6PEE - chains I and J of the 15 polymer chains in the assembly; structure by electron microscopy, 3.42 A resolution.

[Chain I (and J)]
Molecule: Protein InvG
From: Salmonella typhimurium (strain LT2 / SGSC1412 / ATCC 700720)
Notes: chain J of this document is another copy of the same molecule, construct and numbering; everything in this record applies to it too
UniProtKB: P35672 (INVG_SALTY); residues 1-562 here = UniProt positions 1-562
Sequence (562 residues; numbered 1 to 562; the number before each row is that of its first residue):
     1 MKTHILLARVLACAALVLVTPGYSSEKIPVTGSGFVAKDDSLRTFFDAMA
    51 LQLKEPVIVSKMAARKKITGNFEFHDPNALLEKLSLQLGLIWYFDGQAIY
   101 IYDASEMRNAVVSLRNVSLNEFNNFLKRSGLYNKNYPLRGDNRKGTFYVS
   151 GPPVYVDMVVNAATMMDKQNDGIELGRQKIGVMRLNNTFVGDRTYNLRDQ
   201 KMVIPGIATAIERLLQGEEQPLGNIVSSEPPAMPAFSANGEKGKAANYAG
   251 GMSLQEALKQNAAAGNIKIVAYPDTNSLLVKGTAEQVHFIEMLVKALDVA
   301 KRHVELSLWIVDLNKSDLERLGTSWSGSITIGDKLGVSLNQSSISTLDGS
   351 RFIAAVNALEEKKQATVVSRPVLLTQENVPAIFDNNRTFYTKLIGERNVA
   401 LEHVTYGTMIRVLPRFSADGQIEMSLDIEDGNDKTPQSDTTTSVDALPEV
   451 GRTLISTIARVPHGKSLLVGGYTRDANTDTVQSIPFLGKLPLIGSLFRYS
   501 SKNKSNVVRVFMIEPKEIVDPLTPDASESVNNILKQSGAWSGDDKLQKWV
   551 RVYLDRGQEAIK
Unresolved in the structure: 1-174, 224-261, 558-562

[How chain I and chain J interact]
Pairs across the interface - 183 pairs, chain I then chain J:
  Gly176(I) with Pro221(J)
  Gln178(I) with Gln220(J); Pro221(J); Leu222(J)
  Lys179(I) with Phe289(J)
  Ile180(I) with Leu214(J), hydrophobic; Phe289(J); Leu293(J), hydrophobic
  Val182(I) with Leu293(J), hydrophobic; Leu297(J), hydrophobic
  Arg184(I) with Phe416(J)
  Asn186(I) with Arg415(J), hydrogen bond (backbone-side chain); Ser417(J)
  Asn187(I) with Arg415(J)
  Thr188(I) with Arg415(J)
  Phe189(I) with Leu413(J); Arg415(J); Glu423(J)
  Arg193(I) with Ser456(J)
  Thr194(I) with Arg411(J)
  Tyr195(I) with Ser456(J)
  Lys201(I) with Gln200(J)
  Lys268(I) with Arg213(J), hydrogen bond (side chain-backbone); Leu214(J); Gln216(J)
  Val270(I) with Ala210(J); Arg213(J)
  Tyr272(I) with Gly206(J); Ile207(J); Ala210(J), hydrophobic; Leu297(J), hydrophobic
  Pro273(I) with Asn378(J)
  Asp274(I) with Thr188(J); Lys301(J), salt bridge; Asn378(J)
  Thr275(I) with Asn378(J)
  Asn276(I) with Asn378(J); Arg415(J)
  Leu279(I) with Leu214(J)
  Lys281(I) with Leu214(J); Leu215(J); Glu218(J); Ala264(J)
  Lys301(I) with Arg460(J), hydrogen bond (backbone-side chain)
  His303(I) with Ala459(J); Arg460(J), hydrogen bond (side chain-backbone)
  Glu305(I) with Leu468(J)
  Ile329(I) with Lys334(J)
  Arg351(I) with Thr330(J); Asp333(J); Lys334(J); Leu335(J); Asp348(J), salt bridge
  Phe352(I) with Lys334(J), hydrogen bond (backbone-backbone); Leu335(J); Gly336(J), hydrogen bond (backbone-backbone)
  Ile353(I) with Gly336(J)
  Ala354(I) with Gly336(J), hydrogen bond (backbone-backbone); Val337(J); Ser338(J), hydrogen bond (backbone-backbone)
  Ala355(I) with Ser338(J)
  Val356(I) with Val337(J), hydrophobic; Ser338(J), hydrogen bond (backbone-backbone); Leu339(J); Asn340(J), hydrogen bond (backbone-backbone)
  Asn357(I) with Asn340(J)
  Ala358(I) with Asn340(J), hydrogen bond (backbone-side chain); Ile484(J)
  Leu359(I) with Ser483(J); Pro485(J)
  Glu360(I) with Val481(J); Gln482(J); Ser483(J), hydrogen bond (backbone-backbone); Pro485(J)
  Glu361(I) with Val481(J); Gln482(J)
  Lys362(I) with Thr480(J); Val481(J), hydrogen bond (backbone-backbone)
  Lys363(I) with Asp479(J); Thr480(J)
  Gln364(I) with Thr478(J); Asp479(J), hydrogen bond (backbone-backbone)
  Ala365(I) with Asn477(J); Thr478(J)
  Thr366(I) with Asp475(J); Ala476(J); Asn477(J), hydrogen bond (backbone-backbone)
  Val367(I) with Arg474(J); Asp475(J); Ala476(J), hydrophobic
  Val368(I) with Arg474(J); Asp475(J), hydrogen bond (backbone-backbone)
  Ser369(I) with Tyr472(J), hydrogen bond; Thr473(J)
  Arg370(I) with Tyr472(J); Thr473(J), hydrogen bond (backbone-backbone)
  Pro371(I) with Gly471(J); Tyr472(J), hydrophobic
  Val372(I) with Gly470(J); Gly471(J), hydrogen bond (backbone-backbone)
  Leu373(I) with Val469(J)
  Leu374(I) with Thr457(J), hydrogen bond (backbone-side chain); Ala459(J), hydrophobic; Leu468(J); Val469(J), hydrogen bond (backbone-backbone)
  Thr375(I) with Thr457(J)
  Gln376(I) with Glu423(J), hydrogen bond; Ile458(J)
  Ala381(I) with Ser456(J)
  Ile382(I) with Leu454(J); Ile455(J); Ser456(J), hydrogen bond (backbone-backbone)
  Phe383(I) with Leu454(J); Ile455(J), hydrophobic; Gly471(J)
  Asp384(I) with Thr453(J); Leu454(J), hydrogen bond (backbone-backbone)
  Asn385(I) with Arg452(J); Thr453(J)
  Asn386(I) with Gly451(J); Arg452(J), hydrogen bond (backbone-backbone)
  Arg387(I) with Lys434(J); Glu449(J), salt bridge; Val450(J)
  Thr388(I) with Glu449(J); Val450(J), hydrogen bond (backbone-backbone)
  Phe389(I) with Leu447(J), hydrophobic; Glu449(J)
  Tyr390(I) with Val404(J); Ala446(J); Leu447(J); Pro448(J); Arg452(J), hydrogen bond
  Lys392(I) with Thr391(J), hydrogen bond; Lys392(J); Leu393(J)
  Gly395(I) with Ile394(J); Gly395(J)
  Glu396(I) with Gly395(J); Glu396(J), hydrogen bond (backbone-backbone); Arg397(J), hydrogen bond (backbone-backbone)
  Arg397(I) with Arg397(J); Asn398(J)
  Val399(I) with Leu393(J); Gly395(J); Asn398(J)
  Ala400(I) with Leu393(J)
  Leu401(I) with Thr391(J); Glu402(J)
  Pro521(I) with Lys465(J); Ser466(J)
  Leu522(I) with Ser466(J), hydrogen bond (backbone-backbone); Leu467(J); Leu468(J); Met512(J), hydrophobic
  Asp525(I) with Ser466(J)
  Ala526(I) with Ser466(J), hydrogen bond (backbone-side chain); Met512(J), hydrophobic
  Ser527(I) with Trp309(J); Glu514(J)
  Val530(I) with Trp309(J), hydrophobic; Val311(J), hydrophobic; Val368(J), hydrophobic
  Ile533(I) with Val311(J), hydrophobic
  Leu534(I) with Val368(J), hydrophobic
  Ser537(I) with Thr366(J)
  Lys545(I) with Gln536(J)
  Leu546(I) with Ile533(J); Gln536(J); Ser537(J)
  Trp549(I) with Ser529(J); Asn532(J); Ile533(J), hydrophobic; Gln536(J)
  Val550(I) with Ile533(J), hydrophobic
  Tyr553(I) with Pro524(J), hydrogen bond (side chain-backbone); Asp525(J), hydrogen bond (side chain-backbone); Ser529(J), hydrogen bond
  Leu554(I) with Arg370(J), hydrogen bond (backbone-side chain); Val372(J), hydrophobic
  Asp555(I) with Arg370(J), salt bridge
  Arg556(I) with Lys516(J); Leu522(J)
Also at the interface, not in a pair above, chain I (105 interface residues in all): Leu175, Arg177, Leu185, Ala271, Ser277, Ala300, Arg302, Arg320, Leu321, Thr330, Val379, Pro380, Asn398, Tyr406, Thr408, Val444, Ile518, Asp520
Also at the interface, not in a pair above, chain J (110 interface residues in all): Val299, Leu313, Gln341, Ile344, Ala418, Ser425, Asp427, Thr440, Gly464, Thr523, Ala526

[In short]
The interface between chain I and chain J involves 105 residues on one side and 110 on the other, with 36
hydrogen bonds and 4 salt bridges. Among the polar pairs are Asp274(I)-Lys301(J), Arg351(I)-Asp348(J) and
Arg387(I)-Glu449(J).
Both chains are Protein InvG (Salmonella typhimurium (strain LT2 / SGSC1412 / ATCC 700720)). Entry 6PEE (InvG
secretin domain beta-barrel from Salmonella SPI-1 injectisome NC-base) was determined by electron microscopy,
deposited together with 6PEM, 6PEP, 6Q14, 6Q15 and 6Q16.
